PDB entry 3QDM | X-ray diffraction, 2.80 A resolution | chains D and E of the 5 polymer chains in the assembly

== Chain D ==
Protein: DMF4 alpha chain
Source organism: Homo sapiens
Chain sequence (195 residues; numbered 2 to 196; the number before each row is that of its first residue):
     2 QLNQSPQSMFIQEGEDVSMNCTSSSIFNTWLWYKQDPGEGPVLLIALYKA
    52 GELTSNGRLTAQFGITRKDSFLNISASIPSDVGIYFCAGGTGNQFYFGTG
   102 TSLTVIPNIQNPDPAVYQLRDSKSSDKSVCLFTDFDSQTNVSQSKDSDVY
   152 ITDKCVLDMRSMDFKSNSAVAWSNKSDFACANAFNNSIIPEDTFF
Disulfide bonds: Cys22-Cys88, Cys131-Cys181

== Chain E ==
Protein: DMF4 beta chain
Source organism: Homo sapiens
Chain sequence (242 residues; row label = number of the first residue in the row):
     2 AGITQSPRHKVTETGTPVTLRCHQTENHRYMYWYRQDPGHGLRLIHYSYG
    52 VKDTDKGEVSDGYSVSRSKTEDFLLTLESATSSQTSVYFCAISEVGVGQP
   102 QHFGDGTRLSILEDLNKVFPPEVAVFEPSEAEISHTQKATLVCLATGFYP
   152 DHVELSWWVNGKEVHSGVCTDPQPLKEQPALNDSRYALSSRLRVSATFWQ
   202 DPRNHFRCQVQFYGLSENDEWTQDRAKPVTQIVSAEAWGRAD
Disulfide bonds: Cys23-Cys91, Cys144-Cys209

== Chain D / chain E interface ==
Contacting residue pairs - 80 pairs, chain D then chain E:
  Thr30(D) - Gly99(E)
  Leu32(D) - Pro101(E)  hydrophobic
  Tyr34(D) - Gln102(E)  hydrogen bond (side chain-backbone)
  Tyr34(D) - Phe104(E)  hydrophobic
  Gln36(D) - Gln37(E)  hydrogen bond
  Gln36(D) - Phe90(E)
  Gly39(D) - Asp106(E)
  Glu40(D) - Phe90(E)
  Glu40(D) - Asp106(E)
  Gly41(D) - Phe90(E)
  Gly41(D) - Gly105(E)
  Gly41(D) - Asp106(E)
  Pro42(D) - Phe104(E)
  Leu44(D) - Pro101(E)  hydrophobic
  Leu44(D) - His103(E)
  Phe87(D) - Gln37(E)
  Gly93(D) - Val98(E)
  Gly93(D) - Gly99(E)  hydrogen bond (backbone-backbone)
  Asn94(D) - Tyr33(E)  hydrogen bond (backbone-side chain)
  Asn94(D) - Tyr50(E)  hydrogen bond
  Gln95(D) - Tyr33(E)
  Gln95(D) - Tyr48(E)
  Phe96(D) - Gln100(E)
  Phe96(D) - Gln102(E)
  Phe98(D) - Tyr35(E)
  Phe98(D) - Leu43(E)  hydrophobic
  Phe98(D) - Gln102(E)
  Phe98(D) - Phe104(E)  hydrophobic
  Asp114(D) - His136(E)  salt bridge
  Tyr118(D) - Ser130(E)
  Tyr118(D) - Ala132(E)  hydrophobic
  Tyr118(D) - Glu133(E)
  Tyr118(D) - His136(E)
  Gln119(D) - Ser130(E)
  Leu120(D) - Glu128(E)
  Leu120(D) - Pro129(E)  hydrophobic
  Leu120(D) - Ser130(E)
  Leu120(D) - Thr141(E)
  Leu120(D) - Val143(E)  hydrophobic
  Arg121(D) - Phe127(E)
  Arg121(D) - Glu128(E)  hydrogen bond (backbone-backbone)
  Asp122(D) - Val126(E)
  Asp122(D) - Phe127(E)
  Ser123(D) - Val126(E)  hydrogen bond (side chain-backbone)
  Ser123(D) - Glu128(E)
  Ser123(D) - Glu237(E)  hydrogen bond (side chain-backbone)
  Lys128(D) - Phe127(E)
  Val130(D) - Phe127(E)  hydrophobic
  Val130(D) - Val143(E)  hydrophobic
  Val130(D) - Leu145(E)  hydrophobic
  Leu132(D) - Thr141(E)
  Thr134(D) - Arg194(E)  hydrogen bond
  Asp135(D) - Thr137(E)
  Asp135(D) - Arg194(E)  salt bridge
  Tyr151(D) - Leu176(E)  hydrophobic
  Tyr151(D) - Glu178(E)  hydrogen bond (side chain-backbone)
  Thr153(D) - Asp172(E)
  Thr153(D) - Ser190(E)
  Thr153(D) - Arg192(E)  hydrogen bond
  Asp154(D) - Arg192(E)  hydrogen bond (backbone-side chain)
  Cys156(D) - Cys170(E)  disulfide
  Val157(D) - Cys170(E)
  Leu158(D) - Gly168(E)
  Leu158(D) - Val169(E)
  Leu158(D) - Arg194(E)
  Asp159(D) - Ser167(E)  hydrogen bond (backbone-side chain)
  Asp159(D) - Gly168(E)  hydrogen bond (backbone-backbone)
  Met160(D) - Lys139(E)
  Met160(D) - Arg194(E)
  Met160(D) - Val195(E)
  Phe165(D) - Lys139(E)
  Ser167(D) - Arg194(E)  hydrogen bond
  Ser169(D) - Arg192(E)  hydrogen bond (backbone-side chain)
  Ala170(D) - Arg192(E)
  Val171(D) - Val143(E)  hydrophobic
  Val171(D) - Arg192(E)
  Trp173(D) - Leu145(E)  hydrophobic
  Trp173(D) - Leu176(E)  hydrophobic
  Trp173(D) - Ala188(E)  hydrophobic
  Thr194(D) - His136(E)  hydrogen bond
Interface residues without a listed pair, chain D (50 interface residues in all): Tyr49, Thr100, Ser129, Ser148, Ile152, Arg161, Met163, Phe196
Interface residues without a listed pair, chain E (52 interface residues in all): Tyr31, Gly40, Leu45, Gly97, Ala125, Thr147, Thr171, Pro173, Lys177, Ser196
Inter-chain disulfides: Cys156(D)-Cys170(E)

== Summary ==
50 residues of chain D and 52 residues of chain E are in contact; the contacts include 1 disulfide bond, 17
hydrogen bonds and 2 salt bridges. Among the polar pairs are Asp114(D)-His136(E), Asp135(D)-Arg194(E) and
Tyr34(D)-Gln102(E).
Chain D is DMF4 alpha chain and chain E is DMF4 beta chain, both from Homo sapiens; the structure, The complex
between TCR DMF4 and human Class I MHC HLA-A2 with the bound MART-1(26-35)(A27L) decameric ..., was determined
by X-ray diffraction together with 3QEQ and 3QEU from the same study.
